6VM4 - chains X and W of the 26 polymer chains in the assembly; structure by electron microscopy, 7.08 A resolution (low resolution: residue-level contacts below are approximate; hydrogen-bond / salt-bridge calls are withheld).

Chain X (and W):
Protein: ATP synthase subunit c, chloroplastic
From: Spinacia oleracea
Notes: chain W of this document is another copy of the same molecule, construct and numbering; everything in this record applies to it too
UniProtKB: P69447 (ATPH_SPIOL); residues 1-81 here = UniProt positions 1-81
Amino-acid sequence (81 residues; each row starts with the number of its first residue):
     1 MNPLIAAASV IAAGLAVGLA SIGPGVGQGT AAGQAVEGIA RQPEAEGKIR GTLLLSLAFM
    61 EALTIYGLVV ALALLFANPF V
Disordered / not traced: 1-2
UniProt features mapped onto this chain:
  - site: Glu-61 (Reversibly protonated during proton transport)
  - modified residue: Met-1 (N-formylmethionine)

Chain X / chain W interface:
Residue-residue contacts (22; chain X residue first):
  Ala-7(X) with Ala-8(W)
  Val-10(X) with Ala-12(W)
  Ile-11(X) with Ala-12(W)
  Gly-14(X) with Ala-12(W); Ala-16(W)
  Gly-18(X) with Ala-16(W); Leu-19(W); Ala-20(W)
  Ser-21(X) with Pro-24(W); Leu-63(W)
  Ile-22(X) with Leu-19(W); Gly-23(W); Pro-24(W)
  Val-26(X) with Gly-23(W); Pro-24(W); Gly-27(W)
  Gly-29(X) with Gly-27(W); Ala-31(W)
  Ala-32(X) with Ser-56(W)
  Gly-33(X) with Ala-31(W); Ala-35(W)
  Glu-37(X) with Gln-34(W)
Also at the interface, not in a pair above, chain X (18 interface residues in all): Pro-3, Val-17, Leu-19, Gly-25, Thr-30, Ala-40
Also at the interface, not in a pair above, chain W (18 interface residues in all): Leu-4, Ile-5, Thr-30, Gly-38, Gln-42

Summary:
The chain X/chain W interface involves 18 residues from each chain.
Chain X and chain W are both ATP synthase subunit c, chloroplastic (Spinacia oleracea); the structure,
Chloroplast ATP synthase (C2, CF1FO), was determined by electron microscopy, deposited together with 6VM1,
6VMB, 6VMD, 6VMG, 6VOF, 6VOG and 8 further entries.
